9CK2 - chains C and F of the 3 polymer chains in the assembly; structure by X-ray diffraction, 1.71 A resolution.

== Chain C ==
Molecule: 16-nt DNA strand
Sequence (16 nucleotides; numbered 1 to 16; the number before each row is that of its first residue):
     1 AATAAGCGGA AGTGGG
Ion coordination: Na+ near DA5 (its only coordinating residue here)

== Chain F ==
Name: Transcription factor PU.1
Organism: Homo sapiens
Reference sequence: P17947 (SPI1_HUMAN); numbering as in UniProt (aligned over 165-258)
Sequence (94 residues; numbered 165 to 258; the number before each row is that of its first residue):
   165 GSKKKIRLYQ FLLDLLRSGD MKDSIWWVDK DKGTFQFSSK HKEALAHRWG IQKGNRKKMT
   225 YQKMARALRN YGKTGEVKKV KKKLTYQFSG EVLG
Not modelled in the structure: 165-168
Curated features (UniProtKB/Swiss-Prot):
  - DNA-binding region: Ile170 to Ser253 (ETS)
  - binding site (DNA): Lys217, Arg230, Arg233, Lys243
  - natural variant: His211 (H211P: In AGM10), Val241 (V241G: In AGM10)

== How chain C and chain F interact ==
Pairs across the interface (17; chain C residue first):
  DA5(C) with Ser203(F), hydrogen bond to the phosphate; Lys206(F), salt bridge to the phosphate; Lys247(F), sugar contact; Leu248(F), phosphate contact
  DG6(C) with Gln226(F), hydrogen bond to the base; Lys243(F), salt bridge to the phosphate; Lys246(F), phosphate contact; Lys247(F), phosphate contact; Leu248(F), hydrogen bond to the phosphate
  DC7(C) with Gln226(F), hydrogen bond to the base; Arg233(F), base contact; Lys243(F), phosphate contact
  DG8(C) with Arg230(F), hydrogen bond to the base; Arg233(F), hydrogen bond to the base
  DG9(C) with Arg230(F), hydrogen bond to the base
  DA10(C) with Arg230(F), base contact
  DT13(C) with Arg220(F), sugar contact
Interface residues without a listed pair, chain C (9 interface residues in all): DA4, DG14
Interface residues without a listed pair, chain F (11 interface residues in all): Tyr225

== In short ==
The interface between chain C and chain F involves 9 residues on one side and 11 on the other, with 7 hydrogen
bonds and 2 salt bridges. Polar pairs include DG6(C)-Gln226(F), DC7(C)-Gln226(F) and DG8(C)-Arg230(F).
Here chain C is a 16-nt DNA strand and chain F is Transcription factor PU.1 (Homo sapiens). Entry 9CK2 (Human
PU.1 minimal ETS Domain (165-258) bound to d(AATAAGCGGAAGTGGG)) was determined by X-ray diffraction.
